PDB entry 6SME | X-ray diffraction, 1.70 A resolution | chains A and D of the 4 polymer chains in the assembly

[Chain A (and D)]
Name: 3-dehydroquinate dehydratase
Source organism: Cutibacterium acnes
Notes: EC 4.2.1.10; chain D of this document is another copy of the same molecule, construct and numbering; everything in this record applies to it too
UniProt: A0A371N5G0 (A0A371N5G0_CUTAC); residues 1-143 here = UniProt positions 1-143
Chain sequence (146 residues; numbered -2 to 143; the number before each row is that of its first residue; numbers below 1 keep their minus sign (Gly-2 is residue -2)):
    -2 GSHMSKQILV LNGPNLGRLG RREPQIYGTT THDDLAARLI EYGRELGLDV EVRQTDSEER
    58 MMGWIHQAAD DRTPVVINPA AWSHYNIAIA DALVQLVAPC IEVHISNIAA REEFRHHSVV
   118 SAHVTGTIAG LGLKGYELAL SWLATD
Disordered / not traced: -2 to 0 (chain D: -2 to 1, 20-25)
Construct notes: expression tag (-2 to 0)

[Interface between chain A and chain D]
Pairs across the interface (37; chain A residue first):
  Ile98(A) - Leu128(D)  hydrophobic
  Asn104(A) - Ser118(D)  hydrogen bond (side chain-backbone)
  Asn104(A) - Val121(D)  hydrogen bond (side chain-backbone)
  Asn104(A) - Thr122(D)  hydrogen bond (side chain-backbone)
  Ala106(A) - Ser118(D)
  Ala106(A) - Ala119(D)
  Ala107(A) - Ala119(D)
  Ser118(A) - Asn104(D)  hydrogen bond (backbone-side chain)
  Ser118(A) - Ala106(D)
  Ala119(A) - Ala106(D)
  Ala119(A) - Ala107(D)
  Val121(A) - Asn104(D)  hydrogen bond (backbone-side chain)
  Thr122(A) - Asn104(D)  hydrogen bond (backbone-side chain)
  Thr122(A) - Gly127(D)
  Gly123(A) - Ala126(D)
  Gly123(A) - Leu128(D)
  Thr124(A) - Thr124(D)
  Thr124(A) - Ile125(D)
  Thr124(A) - Ala126(D)  hydrogen bond (backbone-backbone)
  Ile125(A) - Thr124(D)
  Ile125(A) - Leu128(D)  hydrophobic
  Ala126(A) - Gly123(D)
  Ala126(A) - Thr124(D)  hydrogen bond (backbone-backbone)
  Gly127(A) - Thr122(D)
  Leu128(A) - Gly123(D)
  Leu128(A) - Ile125(D)  hydrophobic
  Leu128(A) - Trp139(D)  hydrogen bond (backbone-side chain)
  Lys131(A) - Trp139(D)  hydrogen bond (side chain-backbone)
  Lys131(A) - Thr142(D)  hydrogen bond
  Lys131(A) - Asp143(D)
  Leu135(A) - Leu135(D)
  Leu135(A) - Trp139(D)
  Trp139(A) - Leu128(D)  hydrogen bond (side chain-backbone)
  Trp139(A) - Lys131(D)  hydrogen bond (backbone-side chain)
  Trp139(A) - Leu135(D)
  Thr142(A) - Lys131(D)  hydrogen bond
  Asp143(A) - Lys131(D)
Interface residues without a listed pair, chain A (20 interface residues in all): Ser138
Interface residues without a listed pair, chain D (20 interface residues in all): Ile98, Ser138

[Summary]
Chain A and chain D each contribute 20 residues to their interface; the contacts include 14 hydrogen bonds.
Among the polar pairs are Asn104(A)-Ser118(D), Asn104(A)-Val121(D) and Asn104(A)-Thr122(D).
Both chains are 3-dehydroquinate dehydratase (Cutibacterium acnes). Entry 6SME (The crystal structure of type
II dehydroquinase from propionibacterium acnes) was determined by X-ray diffraction together with 6SMF from
the same study.
